Entry 8DBT (electron microscopy, 3.10 A resolution); this record covers chains G and H of the 22 polymer chains in the assembly.

Chain G:
Name: ATP synthase gamma chain
Source organism: Escherichia coli
UniProtKB: C3SLA2 (C3SLA2_ECOLX); residues 0-286 here correspond to UniProt positions 1-287 (UniProt number = residue number + 1)
Amino-acid sequence (287 residues; numbered 0 to 286; the number before each row is that of its first residue; numbering starts at 0):
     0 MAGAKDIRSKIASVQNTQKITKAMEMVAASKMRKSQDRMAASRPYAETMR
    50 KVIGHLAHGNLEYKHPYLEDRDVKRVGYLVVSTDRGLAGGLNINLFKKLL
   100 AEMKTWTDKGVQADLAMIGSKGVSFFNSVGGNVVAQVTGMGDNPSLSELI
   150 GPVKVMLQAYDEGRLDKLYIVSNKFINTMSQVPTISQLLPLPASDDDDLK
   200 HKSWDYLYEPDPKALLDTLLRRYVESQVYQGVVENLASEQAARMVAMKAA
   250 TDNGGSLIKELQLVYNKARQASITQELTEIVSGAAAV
Disordered / not traced: 0, 285-286
Construct notes: conflict Asp5 (Glu6 in C3SLA2), Ala87 (Cys88 in C3SLA2), Ala112 (Cys113 in C3SLA2)
Reported in the primary citation:
  - conformationally variable residues (helix shift): Ala39 to His57

Chain H:
Name: ATP synthase epsilon chain
Source organism: Escherichia coli
UniProtKB: A0A4V1DSB5 (A0A4V1DSB5_ECOLX); residues 0-138 here correspond to UniProt positions 1-139 (UniProt number = residue number + 1)
Amino-acid sequence (139 residues; row label = number of the first residue in the row; numbering starts at 0):
     0 MAMTYHLDVVSAEQQMFSGLVEKIQVTGSEGELGIYPGHAPLLTAIKPGM
    50 IRIVKQHGHEEFIYLSGGILEVQPGNVTVLADTAIRGQDLDEARAMEAKR
   100 KAEEHISSSHGDVDYAQASAELAKAIAQLRVIELTKKAM
Disordered / not traced: 0-2, 137-138

Chain G / chain H interface:
Residue-residue contacts - 41 pairs, chain G then chain H:
  Ala40(G) - Glu12(H)
  Pro43(G) - Val9(H)
  Pro43(G) - Gln14(H)
  Tyr44(G) - Val9(H)  hydrophobic
  Tyr44(G) - Ser10(H)
  Tyr44(G) - Ala11(H)
  Thr47(G) - Asp7(H)  hydrogen bond
  Thr47(G) - Val9(H)
  Thr47(G) - Thr77(H)
  Thr47(G) - Leu79(H)
  Met48(G) - Leu79(H)  hydrophobic
  Lys50(G) - Glu70(H)  salt bridge
  Lys50(G) - Asn75(H)  hydrogen bond (side chain-backbone)
  Lys50(G) - Val76(H)
  Lys50(G) - Thr77(H)  hydrogen bond
  Val51(G) - Glu70(H)
  His54(G) - Glu70(H)  salt bridge
  His54(G) - Gln72(H)  hydrogen bond
  His57(G) - Gln72(H)  hydrogen bond
  Asp197(G) - Gln72(H)
  Asp197(G) - Pro73(H)
  His200(G) - Gln72(H)  hydrogen bond (backbone-side chain)
  His200(G) - Pro73(H)
  His200(G) - Gly74(H)  hydrogen bond (side chain-backbone)
  His200(G) - Asn75(H)
  Trp203(G) - Gly37(H)
  Trp203(G) - Pro40(H)  hydrophobic
  Trp203(G) - Gln72(H)  hydrogen bond (backbone-side chain)
  Asp204(G) - Pro40(H)
  Tyr205(G) - Pro40(H)
  Leu206(G) - Pro40(H)  hydrogen bond (backbone-backbone)
  Leu206(G) - Leu41(H)
  Leu206(G) - Leu42(H)
  Glu208(G) - Ser28(H)  hydrogen bond
  Glu208(G) - Leu41(H)
  Glu208(G) - Leu42(H)  hydrogen bond (backbone-backbone)
  Glu208(G) - Thr43(H)  hydrogen bond
  Leu214(G) - Thr43(H)
  Leu214(G) - Ala44(H)
  Thr217(G) - Ile68(H)
  Leu218(G) - Leu79(H)  hydrophobic
Other interface residues (no listed pair), chain H (23 interface residues in all): Glu29

Summary:
19 residues of chain G and 23 residues of chain H are in contact; the contacts include 12 hydrogen bonds and 2
salt bridges. Among the polar pairs are Lys50(G)-Glu70(H), His54(G)-Glu70(H) and Thr47(G)-Asp7(H). The paper
reports conformational variability at Ala39(G).
Chain G is ATP synthase gamma chain and chain H is ATP synthase epsilon chain, both from Escherichia coli; the
structure, E. coli ATP synthase imaged in 10mM MgATP State2 "down, was determined by electron microscopy (same
publication as 8DBP, 8DBQ, 8DBR, 8DBS, 8DBU, 8DBV and 8DBW).
